PDB entry 8P5E | electron microscopy, 3.90 A resolution | chains 3 and 7 of the 15 polymer chains in the assembly

== Chain 3 ==
Protein: DNA replication licensing factor MCM3
Source organism: Saccharomyces cerevisiae
Notes: EC 3.6.4.12
UniProtKB: P24279 (MCM3_YEAST); numbering as in UniProt (aligned over 1-971)
Chain sequence (1006 residues; row label = number of the first residue in the row; numbers below 1 keep their minus sign (Met-34 is residue -34)):
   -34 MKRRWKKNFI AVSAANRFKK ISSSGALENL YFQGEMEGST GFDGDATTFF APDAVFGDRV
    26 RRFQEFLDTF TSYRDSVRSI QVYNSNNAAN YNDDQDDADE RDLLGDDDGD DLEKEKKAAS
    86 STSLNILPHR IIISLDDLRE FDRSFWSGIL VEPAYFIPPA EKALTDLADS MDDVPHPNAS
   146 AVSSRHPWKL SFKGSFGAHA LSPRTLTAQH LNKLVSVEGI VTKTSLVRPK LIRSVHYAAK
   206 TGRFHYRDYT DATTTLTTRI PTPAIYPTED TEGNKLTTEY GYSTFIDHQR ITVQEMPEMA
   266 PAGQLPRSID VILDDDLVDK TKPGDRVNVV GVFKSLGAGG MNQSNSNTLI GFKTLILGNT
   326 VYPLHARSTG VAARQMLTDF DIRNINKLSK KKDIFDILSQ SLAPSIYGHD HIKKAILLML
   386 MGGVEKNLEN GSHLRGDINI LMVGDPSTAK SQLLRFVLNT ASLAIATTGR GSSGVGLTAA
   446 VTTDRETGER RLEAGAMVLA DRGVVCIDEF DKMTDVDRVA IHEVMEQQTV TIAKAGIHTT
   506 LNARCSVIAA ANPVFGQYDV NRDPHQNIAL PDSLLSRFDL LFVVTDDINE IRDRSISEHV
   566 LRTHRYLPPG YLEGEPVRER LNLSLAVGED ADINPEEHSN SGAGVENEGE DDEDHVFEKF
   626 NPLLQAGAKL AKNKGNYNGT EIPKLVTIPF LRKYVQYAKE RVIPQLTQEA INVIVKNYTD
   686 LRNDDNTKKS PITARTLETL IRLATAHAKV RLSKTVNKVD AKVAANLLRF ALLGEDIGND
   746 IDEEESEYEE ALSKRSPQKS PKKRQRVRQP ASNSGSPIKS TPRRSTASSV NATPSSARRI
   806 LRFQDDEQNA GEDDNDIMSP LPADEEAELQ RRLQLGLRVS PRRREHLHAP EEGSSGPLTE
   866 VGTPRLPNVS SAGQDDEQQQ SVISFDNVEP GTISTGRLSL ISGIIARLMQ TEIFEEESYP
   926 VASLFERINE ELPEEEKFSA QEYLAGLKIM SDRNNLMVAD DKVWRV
Disordered / not traced: -34 to 17, 57-88, 332-338, 595-629, 741-971
Differences from the reference sequence: initiating methionine (-34); expression tag (-33 to 0)
Ligand contacts:
  - ATP (adenosine-5'-triphosphate), molecule 1: Ser370, Ile371, Tyr372, Pro411, Ser412, Thr413, Ala414, Lys415, Ser416, Gln417, Asn517, Ile561, Val565
  - ATP, molecule 2: Glu491, Arg542, Ala699, Arg700, Glu703
Curated features (UniProtKB/Swiss-Prot):
  - motif: Ser541 to Asp544 (Arginine finger)
  - binding site (ATP): Gly409 to Ser416
  - modified residue: Ser761 (Phosphoserine), Ser777 (Phosphoserine), Ser781 (Phosphoserine), Thr868 (Phosphothreonine)
  - mutagenesis: Lys415 (K415A: No effect on MCM2-7 complex helicase activity. Loss of MCM2-7 complex helicase activity; when associated with MCM5 A-422. Reduces MCM2-7 complex helicase activity ...)

== Chain 7 ==
Protein: DNA replication licensing factor MCM7
Source organism: Saccharomyces cerevisiae
Notes: EC 3.6.4.12
UniProtKB: P38132 (MCM7_YEAST); residue numbers follow UniProt; this construct covers 1-845
Chain sequence (845 residues; each row starts with the number of its first residue):
     1 MSAALPSIQL PVDYNNLFNE ITDFLVTFKQ DTLSSDATRN ENEDENLDAE NIEQHLLEKG
    61 PKYMAMLQKV ANRELNSVII DLDDILQYQN EKFLQGTQAD DLVSAIQQNA NHFTELFCRA
   121 IDNNMPLPTK EIDYKDDVLD VILNQRRLRN ERMLSDRTNE IRSENLMDTT MDPPSSMNDA
   181 LREVVEDETE LFPPNLTRRY FLYFKPLSQN CARRYRKKAI SSKPLSVRQI KGDFLGQLIT
   241 VRGIITRVSD VKPAVEVIAY TCDQCGYEVF QEVNSRTFTP LSECTSEECS QNQTKGQLFM
   301 STRASKFSAF QECKIQELSQ QVPVGHIPRS LNIHVNGTLV RSLSPGDIVD VTGIFLPAPY
   361 TGFKALKAGL LTETYLEAQF VRQHKKKFAS FSLTSDVEER VMELITSGDV YNRLAKSIAP
   421 EIYGNLDVKK ALLLLLVGGV DKRVGDGMKI RGDINVCLMG DPGVAKSQLL KAICKISPRG
   481 VYTTGKGSSG VGLTAAVMKD PVTDEMILEG GALVLADNGI CCIDEFDKMD ESDRTAIHEV
   541 MEQQTISISK AGINTTLNAR TSILAAANPL YGRYNPRLSP LDNINLPAAL LSRFDILFLM
   601 LDIPSRDDDE KLAEHVTYVH MHNKQPDLDF TPVEPSKMRE YIAYAKTKRP VMSEAVNDYV
   661 VQAYIRLRQD SKREMDSKFS FGQATPRTLL GIIRLSQALA KLRLADMVDI DDVEEALRLV
   721 RVSKESLYQE TNKSKEDESP TTKIFTIIKK MLQETGKNTL SYENIVKTVR LRGFTMLQLS
   781 NCIQEYSYLN VWHLINEGNT LKFVDDGTMD TDQEDSLVST PKLAPQTTAS ANVSAQDSDI
   841 DLQDA
Disordered / not traced: 1-3, 31-58, 155-188, 729-845
Metal / ion sites: Zn2+: Cys262, Cys265, Lys295, Gly296
Ligand contacts:
  - ADP (adenosine-5'-diphosphate): Glu542, Pro686, Arg687, Leu690
  - ATP (adenosine-5'-triphosphate): Glu421, Ile422, Tyr423, Asn425, Asp461, Pro462, Gly463, Val464, Ala465, Lys466, Ser467, Gln468, Leu612, Val616
Curated features (UniProtKB/Swiss-Prot):
  - motif: Ser592 to Asp595 (Arginine finger)
  - binding site (ATP): Tyr423, Gly463, Ala465, Lys466, Ser467, Asn568, Arg593, Arg687
  - modified residue: Thr811 (Phosphothreonine), Ser819 (Phosphoserine), Ser838 (Phosphoserine)
  - mutagenesis: Lys466 (K466A: Loss of MCM2-7 complex helicase activity)

== How chain 3 and chain 7 interact ==
Pairs across the interface - 78 pairs, chain 3 then chain 7:
  Ala54(3) - Arg216(7)  hydrogen bond (backbone-side chain)
  Ala54(3) - Lys218(7)
  Asn55(3) - Lys218(7)  hydrogen bond (backbone-side chain)
  Tyr56(3) - Ala212(7)
  Tyr56(3) - Tyr215(7)  hydrogen bond (side chain-backbone)
  Tyr56(3) - Arg216(7)
  Tyr56(3) - Lys218(7)
  Ile91(3) - Lys231(7)
  Ala144(3) - Pro11(7)  hydrophobic
  Arg193(3) - Leu371(7)
  Arg193(3) - Glu373(7)  salt bridge
  Pro194(3) - Leu371(7)
  Pro194(3) - Thr372(7)
  Lys195(3) - Leu370(7)
  Leu196(3) - Leu370(7)  hydrogen bond (backbone-backbone)
  Tyr202(3) - Tyr14(7)
  Tyr202(3) - His112(7)
  Phe209(3) - Pro6(7)
  Phe209(3) - Ser7(7)
  Phe209(3) - Ile8(7)  hydrogen bond (backbone-backbone)
  Phe209(3) - Leu10(7)  hydrophobic
  Phe209(3) - Val12(7)  hydrophobic
  His210(3) - Leu5(7)
  His210(3) - Pro6(7)
  His210(3) - Ser7(7)
  Tyr211(3) - Pro6(7)  hydrogen bond (backbone-backbone)
  Tyr211(3) - Ile8(7)  hydrophobic
  Tyr214(3) - Leu370(7)  hydrophobic
  Asp216(3) - Leu370(7)
  Ala229(3) - Gly369(7)
  Thr236(3) - Ala4(7)
  Glu244(3) - Tyr14(7)
  Glu244(3) - Asn109(7)  hydrogen bond
  Glu244(3) - His112(7)  salt bridge
  Tyr245(3) - Asn109(7)  hydrogen bond (backbone-side chain)
  Tyr245(3) - Asn111(7)
  Tyr245(3) - Gly236(7)
  Tyr245(3) - Leu356(7)  hydrophobic
  Tyr245(3) - Pro357(7)  hydrophobic
  Gly246(3) - Gln108(7)
  Gly246(3) - Leu235(7)  hydrogen bond (backbone-backbone)
  Gly246(3) - Gly236(7)
  Tyr247(3) - Val12(7)
  Phe250(3) - Gly232(7)
  Phe250(3) - Leu235(7)  hydrophobic
  Asp252(3) - Gly232(7)  hydrogen bond (side chain-backbone)
  Asp284(3) - Arg329(7)  salt bridge
  Thr286(3) - His326(7)
  Lys287(3) - Val324(7)
  Lys287(3) - Gly325(7)
  Lys391(3) - His620(7)
  Leu393(3) - Asn623(7)
  Leu393(3) - Lys624(7)
  Asn395(3) - Glu421(7)
  Leu457(3) - Ile327(7)
  Ala459(3) - Ile327(7)
  Asp466(3) - Val324(7)
  Val484(3) - Gly485(7)
  His487(3) - Glu525(7)  salt bridge
  His503(3) - Gln316(7)  hydrogen bond (backbone-side chain)
  Thr504(3) - Gln316(7)  hydrogen bond
  Thr505(3) - Ser319(7)
  Leu506(3) - Pro328(7)
  Asn507(3) - Ser319(7)
  Arg509(3) - Val324(7)
  Ile676(3) - Thr617(7)
  Val680(3) - Ala613(7)  hydrophobic
  Tyr683(3) - Asp609(7)
  Tyr683(3) - Ala613(7)  hydrophobic
  Thr684(3) - Arg606(7)  hydrogen bond (backbone-side chain)
  Asp685(3) - Arg606(7)  salt bridge
  Arg687(3) - Asp602(7)  salt bridge
  Arg687(3) - Asp609(7)  salt bridge
  Asn688(3) - Pro604(7)
  Asn688(3) - Ser605(7)  hydrogen bond (side chain-backbone)
  Asn688(3) - Arg606(7)
  Thr698(3) - Gly463(7)  hydrogen bond (side chain-backbone)
  Leu702(3) - Ala613(7)  hydrophobic
Interface residues without a listed pair, chain 3 (69 interface residues in all): Leu89, Ser148, Leu191, His201, Pro232, Thr242, His253, Gly396, Leu399, Glu451, Thr452, Glu458, Val463, Glu491, Gly501, Leu671, Ile697, Ala699, Arg700, Ile706
Interface residues without a listed pair, chain 7 (67 interface residues in all): Arg213, Lys217, Arg228, Gln229, Asp233, Tyr360, Phe363, Pro462, Gln468, Lys486, Asp500, Lys528, Glu610, Leu612, Glu614, Val616, Met621

== Summary ==
Chain 3 and chain 7 form an interface of 69 and 67 residues respectively; the contacts include 15 hydrogen
bonds and 7 salt bridges. Polar pairs include Arg193(3)-Glu373(7), Glu244(3)-His112(7) and
Asp284(3)-Arg329(7). One ATP molecule is bound between chain 3 and chain 7.
Here chain 3 is DNA replication licensing factor MCM3 and chain 7 is DNA replication licensing factor MCM7,
both from Saccharomyces cerevisiae. Entry 8P5E (S. cerevisiae nexus-sCMGE after DNA replication initiation)
was determined by electron microscopy, deposited together with 8P62 and 8P63.
